2UX2 - chain A; structure by X-ray diffraction, 1.80 A resolution.

Chain A:
Name: CD59 glycoprotein
From: Homo sapiens
UniProtKB: P13987 (CD59_HUMAN); residues 1-77 here correspond to UniProt positions 26-102 (UniProt number = residue number + 25)
Amino-acid sequence (78 residues; row label = number of the first residue in the row; numbering starts at 0):
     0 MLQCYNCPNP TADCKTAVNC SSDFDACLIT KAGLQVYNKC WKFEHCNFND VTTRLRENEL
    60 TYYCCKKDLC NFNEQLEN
Disulfide bonds: Cys3-Cys26, Cys6-Cys13, Cys19-Cys39, Cys45-Cys63, Cys64-Cys69
Swiss-Prot annotation at these positions:
  - lipidation: Asn77 (GPI-anchor amidated asparagine)
  - glycosylation: Asn18 (N-linked (GlcNAc...) asparagine), Lys41 (N-linked (Glc) (glycation) lysine), Thr51 (O-linked (GalNAc...) threonine), Thr52 (O-linked (GalNAc...) threonine)

Summary:
Chain A is CD59 glycoprotein (Homo sapiens); the structure, High resolution structure of human CD59, was
determined by X-ray diffraction (same publication as 2J8B and 2UWR).
